PDB entry 7WVV | electron microscopy, 2.90 A resolution | chains B and C of the 5 polymer chains in the assembly

Chain B:
Name: Guanine nucleotide-binding protein G(I)/G(S)/G(T) subunit beta-1
Source organism: Homo sapiens
UniProtKB: P62873 (GBB1_HUMAN); numbering as in UniProt (aligned over 2-340)
Amino-acid sequence (351 residues; each row starts with the number of its first residue; numbers below 1 keep their minus sign (Met-10 is residue -10)):
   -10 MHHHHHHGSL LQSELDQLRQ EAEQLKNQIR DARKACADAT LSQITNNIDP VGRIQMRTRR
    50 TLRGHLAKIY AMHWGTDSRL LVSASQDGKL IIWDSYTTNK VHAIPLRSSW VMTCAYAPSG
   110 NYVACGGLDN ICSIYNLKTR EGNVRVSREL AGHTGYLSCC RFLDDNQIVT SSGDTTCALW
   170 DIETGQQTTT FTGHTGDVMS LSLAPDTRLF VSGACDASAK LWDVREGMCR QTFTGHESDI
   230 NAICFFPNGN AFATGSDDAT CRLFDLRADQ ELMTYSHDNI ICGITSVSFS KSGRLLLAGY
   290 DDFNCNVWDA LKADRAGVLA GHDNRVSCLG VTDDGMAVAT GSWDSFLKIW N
Not modelled in the structure: -10 to 6
Sequence notes: expression tag (-10 to 1)
UniProt features mapped onto this chain:
  - modified residue: Ser2 (N-acetylserine), His266 (Phosphohistidine)

Chain C:
Name: Guanine nucleotide-binding protein G(I)/G(S)/G(O) subunit gamma-2
Source organism: Homo sapiens
UniProtKB: P59768 (GBG2_HUMAN); residues 1-71 here = UniProt positions 1-71
Amino-acid sequence (71 residues; numbered 1 to 71; the number before each row is that of its first residue):
     1 MASNNTASIA QARKLVEQLK MEANIDRIKV SKAAADLMAY CEAHAKEDPL LTPVPASENP
    61 FREKKFFCAI L
Not modelled in the structure: 1-11, 63-71
UniProt features mapped onto this chain:
  - modified residue: Ala2 (N-acetylalanine), Cys68 (Cysteine methyl ester)
  - lipidation: Cys68 (S-geranylgeranyl cysteine)

Interface between chain B and chain C:
Pairs across the interface - 75 pairs, chain B then chain C:
  Leu7(B) - Ala12(C)
  Leu7(B) - Val16(C)  hydrophobic
  Glu10(B) - Val16(C)
  Leu14(B) - Leu19(C)  hydrophobic
  Gln17(B) - Ala23(C)
  Ile18(B) - Ala23(C)  hydrophobic
  Ile18(B) - Arg27(C)
  Ala24(B) - Lys29(C)
  Cys25(B) - Ile28(C)  hydrogen bond (side chain-backbone)
  Cys25(B) - Lys29(C)
  Cys25(B) - Val30(C)  hydrogen bond (backbone-backbone)
  Ala26(B) - Val30(C)  hydrophobic
  Asp27(B) - Lys29(C)  salt bridge
  Asp27(B) - Val30(C)
  Ala28(B) - Val30(C)
  Ala28(B) - Ser31(C)
  Leu30(B) - Ala34(C)  hydrophobic
  Leu30(B) - Leu37(C)  hydrophobic
  Ile33(B) - Ser31(C)
  Ile33(B) - Ala34(C)  hydrophobic
  Thr34(B) - Met38(C)
  Ile37(B) - Glu42(C)
  Val40(B) - Leu51(C)  hydrophobic
  Ile43(B) - Leu50(C)
  Met45(B) - Leu50(C)  hydrophobic
  Arg48(B) - Phe61(C)
  Arg49(B) - Phe61(C)  hydrogen bond (side chain-backbone)
  Arg49(B) - Arg62(C)
  Ser84(B) - Phe61(C)
  Tyr85(B) - Pro60(C)
  Tyr85(B) - Phe61(C)  hydrophobic
  Cys218(B) - Gln18(C)  hydrogen bond
  Arg219(B) - Glu22(C)
  Gln220(B) - Ile25(C)
  Thr221(B) - Gln18(C)  hydrogen bond
  Phe235(B) - Leu37(C)  hydrophobic
  Phe235(B) - Tyr40(C)  hydrophobic
  Phe235(B) - Cys41(C)  hydrophobic
  Pro236(B) - Tyr40(C)
  Asn237(B) - Tyr40(C)
  Leu252(B) - Leu37(C)  hydrophobic
  Asp254(B) - Ala33(C)
  Arg256(B) - Asp26(C)
  Arg256(B) - Arg27(C)
  Arg256(B) - Ile28(C)  hydrogen bond (backbone-backbone)
  Arg256(B) - Lys32(C)
  Arg256(B) - Asp36(C)  salt bridge
  Ala257(B) - Ile28(C)
  Ala257(B) - Ala33(C)  hydrophobic
  Asp258(B) - Arg27(C)  salt bridge
  Leu261(B) - Val30(C)  hydrophobic
  Leu261(B) - Leu37(C)  hydrophobic
  Ser279(B) - Asp48(C)  hydrogen bond
  Ser279(B) - Leu50(C)
  Lys280(B) - Glu47(C)
  Lys280(B) - Asp48(C)
  Ser281(B) - Tyr40(C)
  Ser281(B) - Cys41(C)  hydrogen bond (backbone-side chain)
  Ser281(B) - His44(C)
  Ser281(B) - Asp48(C)  hydrogen bond
  Gly282(B) - Cys41(C)
  Arg283(B) - Cys41(C)
  Arg283(B) - Leu51(C)
  Leu284(B) - Leu50(C)  hydrophobic
  Leu284(B) - Leu51(C)
  Leu300(B) - Cys41(C)  hydrophobic
  Asp323(B) - Pro49(C)
  Gly324(B) - Pro49(C)
  Gly324(B) - Leu50(C)
  Met325(B) - Pro49(C)  hydrophobic
  Met325(B) - Pro60(C)
  Met325(B) - Phe61(C)  hydrophobic
  Ala326(B) - Phe61(C)  hydrophobic
  Val327(B) - Leu50(C)  hydrophobic
  Ile338(B) - Phe61(C)  hydrophobic
Also at the interface, not in a pair above, chain B (55 interface residues in all): Ala11, Ala21, Lys209, Met217, Ala240, Gln259, Val320, Asn340
Also at the interface, not in a pair above, chain C (37 interface residues in all): Arg13, Lys20, Met21, Ala45, Glu58, Asn59

In short:
55 residues of chain B and 37 residues of chain C are in contact; the contacts include 9 hydrogen bonds and 3
salt bridges. Polar pairs include Asp27(B)-Lys29(C), Arg256(B)-Asp36(C) and Asp258(B)-Arg27(C).
Chain B is Guanine nucleotide-binding protein G(I)/G(S)/G(T) subunit beta-1 and chain C is Guanine
nucleotide-binding protein G(I)/G(S)/G(O) subunit gamma-2, both from Homo sapiens; the structure, Cryo-EM
structure of the human formyl peptide receptor 2 in complex with fMLFII and Gi2, was determined by electron
microscopy, deposited together with 7WVU, 7WVW, 7WVX and 7WVY.
